PDB entry 5F14 | X-ray diffraction, 1.15 A resolution | chain A

== Chain A ==
Molecule: Lysozyme C
Source organism: Gallus gallus
Notes: EC 3.2.1.17
Reference sequence: P00698 (LYSC_CHICK); residues 1-129 here correspond to UniProt positions 19-147 (UniProt number = residue number + 18)
Sequence (129 residues; row label = number of the first residue in the row):
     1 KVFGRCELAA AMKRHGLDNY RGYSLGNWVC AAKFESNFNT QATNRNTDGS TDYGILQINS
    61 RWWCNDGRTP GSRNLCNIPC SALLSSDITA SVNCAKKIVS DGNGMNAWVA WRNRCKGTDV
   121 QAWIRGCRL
Swiss-Prot annotation at these positions:
  - active site: Glu35, Asp52
  - binding site (substrate): Asp101
Disulfides: Cys6-Cys127, Cys30-Cys115, Cys64-Cys80, Cys76-Cys94
Metal / ion sites: Na+: Ser60, Cys64, Ser72, Arg73

== Overview ==
Ser60, Cys64, Ser72 and Arg73 form the Na+ site. Curated annotation (UniProt) lists active-site residues Glu35
and Asp52 and substrate-binding residue Asp101.
Chain A is Lysozyme C (Gallus gallus); the structure, Structure of native hen egg-white lysozyme, was
determined by X-ray diffraction together with 5F16 from the same study.
